PDB entry 7X58 | electron microscopy, 3.93 A resolution | chains C and J of the 10 polymer chains in the assembly

Chain C:
Name: Histone H3.1
From: Homo sapiens
Reference sequence: P68431 (H31_HUMAN); residues 1-135 here correspond to UniProt positions 2-136 (UniProt number = residue number + 1)
Sequence (139 residues; row label = number of the first residue in the row; numbers below 1 keep their minus sign (Gly-3 is residue -3)):
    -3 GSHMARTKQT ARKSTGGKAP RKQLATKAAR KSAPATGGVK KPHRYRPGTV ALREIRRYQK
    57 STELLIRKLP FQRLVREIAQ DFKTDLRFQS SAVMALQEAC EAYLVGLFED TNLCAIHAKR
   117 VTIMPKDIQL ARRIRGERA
Unresolved in the structure: -3 to 58
Construct notes: expression tag (-3 to 0)
UniProt features mapped onto this chain:
  - modified residue: Arg2 (Asymmetric dimethylarginine), Thr3 (Phosphothreonine), Lys4 (Allysine), Gln5 (5-glutamyl dopamine), Thr6 (Phosphothreonine), Arg8 (Citrulline), Lys9 (N6,N6,N6-trimethyllysine), Ser10 (ADP-ribosylserine), Thr11 (Phosphothreonine), Lys14 (N6-(2-hydroxyisobutyryl)lysine), Arg17 (Asymmetric dimethylarginine), Lys18 (N6-(2-hydroxyisobutyryl)lysine), Lys23 (N6-(2-hydroxyisobutyryl)lysine), Arg26 (Citrulline), Lys27 (N6,N6,N6-trimethyllysine), Ser28 (ADP-ribosylserine), Lys36 (N6,N6,N6-trimethyllysine), Lys37 (N6-methyllysine), Tyr41 (Phosphotyrosine), Lys56 (N6,N6,N6-trimethyllysine) and 8 more in UniProt
  - lipidation: Lys18 (N6-decanoyllysine)

Chain J:
Molecule: Widom601 DNA RV
From: synthetic construct
Sequence (145 nucleotides; each row starts with the number of its first residue; numbers below 1 keep their minus sign (DA-74 is residue -74)):
   -74 ATCGATGTAT ATATCTGACA CGTGCCTGGA GACTAGGGAG TAATCCCCTT GGCGGTTAAA
   -14 ACGCGGGGGA CAGCGCGTAC GTGCGTTTAA GCGGTGCTAG AGCTGTCTAC GACCAATTGA
    46 GCGGCCTCGG CACCGGGATT CTGAT
Unresolved in the structure: -74 to -60, 62-70

How chain C and chain J interact:
Contacting residue pairs (7; chain C residue first):
  Arg63(C) with DG48(J), sugar contact
  Lys64(C) with DG49(J), phosphate contact
  Leu65(C) with DG48(J), sugar contact; DG49(J), hydrogen bond to the phosphate
  Pro66(C) with DG48(J), phosphate contact
  Arg69(C) with DG48(J), salt bridge to the phosphate
  Arg83(C) with DC58(J), salt bridge to the phosphate
Other interface residues (no listed pair), chain J (4 interface residues in all): DC47

Overview:
6 residues of chain C face 4 of chain J across their interface, with 1 hydrogen bond and 2 salt bridges. Polar
contacts include Leu65(C)-DG49(J), Arg69(C)-DG48(J) and Arg83(C)-DC58(J).
Chain C is Histone H3.1 (Homo sapiens) and chain J is Widom601 DNA RV (synthetic construct); the structure,
Cryo-EM structure of human subnucleosome (open form), was determined by electron microscopy, deposited
together with 7X57 and 7YOZ.
